4TWD - chains B and C of the 5 polymer chains in the assembly; structure by X-ray diffraction, 3.20 A resolution.

# Chain B (and C)
Name: Cys-loop ligand-gated ion channel
From: Dickeya chrysanthemi
Notes: chain C of this document is another copy of the same molecule, construct and numbering; everything in this record applies to it too
Reference sequence: P0C7B7 (ELIC_DICCH); the construct has insertions or renumbered stretches relative to UniProt, so the offset changes along the chain: 11-163 = UniProt 11-163; 165-317 = UniProt 164-316
Amino-acid sequence (307 residues; numbered 11 to 317; the number before each row is that of its first residue):
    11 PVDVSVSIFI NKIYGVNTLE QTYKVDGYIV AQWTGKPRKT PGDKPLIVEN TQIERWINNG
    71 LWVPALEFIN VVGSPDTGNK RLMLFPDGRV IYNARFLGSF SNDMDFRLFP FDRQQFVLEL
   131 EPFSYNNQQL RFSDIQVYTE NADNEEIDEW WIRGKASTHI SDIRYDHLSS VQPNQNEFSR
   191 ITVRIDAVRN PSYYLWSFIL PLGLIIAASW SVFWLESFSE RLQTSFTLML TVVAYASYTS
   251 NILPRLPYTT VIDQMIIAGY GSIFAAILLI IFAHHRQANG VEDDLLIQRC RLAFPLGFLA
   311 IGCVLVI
Sequence notes: conflict A152 (Ile in P0C7B7), N289 (Met288 in P0C7B7); insertion (164); engineered mutation S247 (Phe246 in P0C7B7)
Small-molecule neighbours:
  - Memantine (377), molecule 1: Y38, R91, N103
  - Memantine (377), molecule 2: E77, E131, P132, F133, Y175, L178, F188

# Chain B / chain C interface
Pairs across the interface - 97 pairs, chain B then chain C:
  F19(B) - H177(C)
  K22(B) - E30(C)  hydrogen bond (side chain-backbone)
  K22(B) - S111(C)  hydrogen bond
  Y24(B) - E30(C)
  Y24(B) - V82(C)
  D36(B) - V81(C)
  Y38(B) - E77(C)  hydrogen bond
  Y38(B) - I79(C)
  Y38(B) - F133(C)  hydrophobic
  Q42(B) - S180(C)  hydrogen bond
  I57(B) - S134(C)
  I57(B) - Y135(C)
  E59(B) - V73(C)
  E59(B) - A75(C)  hydrogen bond (side chain-backbone)
  E59(B) - F133(C)
  E59(B) - S134(C)  hydrogen bond
  N60(B) - A75(C)
  T61(B) - E64(C)
  T61(B) - N68(C)
  Q62(B) - I67(C)
  Q62(B) - N68(C)  hydrogen bond
  R65(B) - N68(C)  hydrogen bond (side chain-backbone)
  D86(B) - G83(C)
  D86(B) - S84(C)  hydrogen bond (side chain-backbone)
  T87(B) - S84(C)  hydrogen bond (backbone-side chain)
  N89(B) - A75(C)
  N89(B) - E77(C)
  N89(B) - F133(C)
  K90(B) - F133(C)
  R91(B) - F133(C)
  R91(B) - S134(C)
  R99(B) - S180(C)  hydrogen bond (side chain-backbone)
  I101(B) - S179(C)
  R105(B) - E77(C)  salt bridge
  R105(B) - F78(C)  hydrogen bond (side chain-backbone)
  R105(B) - I79(C)  hydrogen bond (side chain-backbone)
  R105(B) - V81(C)  hydrogen bond (side chain-backbone)
  L107(B) - V82(C)  hydrophobic
  L107(B) - G83(C)
  Y148(B) - H177(C)
  N154(B) - D113(C)
  E156(B) - Y258(C)
  I157(B) - Q31(C)  hydrogen bond (backbone-side chain)
  I157(B) - M114(C)
  I157(B) - D115(C)
  I157(B) - R117(C)
  I157(B) - P257(C)
  I157(B) - Y258(C)
  D158(B) - Q31(C)  hydrogen bond
  D158(B) - P257(C)
  E159(B) - L29(C)
  E159(B) - P257(C)
  N200(B) - P257(C)
  S202(B) - P257(C)  hydrogen bond (side chain-backbone)
  Y203(B) - P257(C)  hydrogen bond (backbone-backbone)
  Y203(B) - Y258(C)
  Y203(B) - D263(C)
  W206(B) - I267(C)
  S207(B) - T259(C)
  S207(B) - D263(C)
  S207(B) - I267(C)
  L210(B) - I267(C)  hydrophobic
  P211(B) - Y270(C)  hydrophobic
  L214(B) - M239(C)
  L214(B) - F274(C)
  I215(B) - M239(C)  hydrophobic
  I215(B) - Y270(C)  hydrophobic
  A217(B) - F274(C)  hydrophobic
  A218(B) - F236(C)
  A218(B) - F274(C)
  S221(B) - F236(C)
  S221(B) - I277(C)
  S221(B) - I281(C)
  W224(B) - F228(C)
  W224(B) - I281(C)
  W224(B) - H285(C)  hydrogen bond (backbone-side chain)
  L225(B) - L232(C)  hydrophobic
  L225(B) - Q233(C)
  E226(B) - H284(C)  salt bridge
  E226(B) - H285(C)  salt bridge
  E230(B) - S229(C)  hydrogen bond
  E230(B) - Q233(C)
  T234(B) - Q233(C)
  T234(B) - F236(C)
  L238(B) - F236(C)  hydrophobic
  L240(B) - L240(C)  hydrophobic
  T241(B) - L240(C)
  A244(B) - L240(C)  hydrophobic
  A244(B) - V243(C)
  Y245(B) - V243(C)
  Y248(B) - A246(C)  hydrophobic
  Y248(B) - S247(C)
  Y248(B) - S250(C)
  N251(B) - N251(C)  hydrogen bond
  I252(B) - S250(C)
  I252(B) - R255(C)
  R301(B) - H285(C)
Other interface residues (no listed pair), chain B (57 interface residues in all): V40, G88, N103, T237
Other interface residues (no listed pair), chain C (54 interface residues in all): P74, Q139, L256, G271

# Overview
The interface between chain B and chain C involves 57 residues on one side and 54 on the other; the contacts
include 21 hydrogen bonds and 3 salt bridges. Polar pairs include R105(B)-E77(C), E226(B)-H284(C) and
E226(B)-H285(C). Ligands of chain B: Memantine.
Chain B and chain C are both Cys-loop ligand-gated ion channel (Dickeya chrysanthemi); the structure, X-ray
structure of a pentameric ligand gated ion channel from Erwinia chrysanthemi (ELIC) in complex with ..., was
determined by X-ray diffraction (same publication as 4TWF and 4TWH).
